Entry 8V7Z (electron microscopy, 3.40 A resolution); this record covers chain A.

# Chain A
Molecule: Cystic fibrosis transmembrane conductance regulator
From: Homo sapiens
Notes: EC 5.6.1.6
UniProtKB: P13569 (CFTR_HUMAN); residue numbers follow UniProt; this construct covers 11-1431
Sequence (1421 residues; each row starts with the number of its first residue):
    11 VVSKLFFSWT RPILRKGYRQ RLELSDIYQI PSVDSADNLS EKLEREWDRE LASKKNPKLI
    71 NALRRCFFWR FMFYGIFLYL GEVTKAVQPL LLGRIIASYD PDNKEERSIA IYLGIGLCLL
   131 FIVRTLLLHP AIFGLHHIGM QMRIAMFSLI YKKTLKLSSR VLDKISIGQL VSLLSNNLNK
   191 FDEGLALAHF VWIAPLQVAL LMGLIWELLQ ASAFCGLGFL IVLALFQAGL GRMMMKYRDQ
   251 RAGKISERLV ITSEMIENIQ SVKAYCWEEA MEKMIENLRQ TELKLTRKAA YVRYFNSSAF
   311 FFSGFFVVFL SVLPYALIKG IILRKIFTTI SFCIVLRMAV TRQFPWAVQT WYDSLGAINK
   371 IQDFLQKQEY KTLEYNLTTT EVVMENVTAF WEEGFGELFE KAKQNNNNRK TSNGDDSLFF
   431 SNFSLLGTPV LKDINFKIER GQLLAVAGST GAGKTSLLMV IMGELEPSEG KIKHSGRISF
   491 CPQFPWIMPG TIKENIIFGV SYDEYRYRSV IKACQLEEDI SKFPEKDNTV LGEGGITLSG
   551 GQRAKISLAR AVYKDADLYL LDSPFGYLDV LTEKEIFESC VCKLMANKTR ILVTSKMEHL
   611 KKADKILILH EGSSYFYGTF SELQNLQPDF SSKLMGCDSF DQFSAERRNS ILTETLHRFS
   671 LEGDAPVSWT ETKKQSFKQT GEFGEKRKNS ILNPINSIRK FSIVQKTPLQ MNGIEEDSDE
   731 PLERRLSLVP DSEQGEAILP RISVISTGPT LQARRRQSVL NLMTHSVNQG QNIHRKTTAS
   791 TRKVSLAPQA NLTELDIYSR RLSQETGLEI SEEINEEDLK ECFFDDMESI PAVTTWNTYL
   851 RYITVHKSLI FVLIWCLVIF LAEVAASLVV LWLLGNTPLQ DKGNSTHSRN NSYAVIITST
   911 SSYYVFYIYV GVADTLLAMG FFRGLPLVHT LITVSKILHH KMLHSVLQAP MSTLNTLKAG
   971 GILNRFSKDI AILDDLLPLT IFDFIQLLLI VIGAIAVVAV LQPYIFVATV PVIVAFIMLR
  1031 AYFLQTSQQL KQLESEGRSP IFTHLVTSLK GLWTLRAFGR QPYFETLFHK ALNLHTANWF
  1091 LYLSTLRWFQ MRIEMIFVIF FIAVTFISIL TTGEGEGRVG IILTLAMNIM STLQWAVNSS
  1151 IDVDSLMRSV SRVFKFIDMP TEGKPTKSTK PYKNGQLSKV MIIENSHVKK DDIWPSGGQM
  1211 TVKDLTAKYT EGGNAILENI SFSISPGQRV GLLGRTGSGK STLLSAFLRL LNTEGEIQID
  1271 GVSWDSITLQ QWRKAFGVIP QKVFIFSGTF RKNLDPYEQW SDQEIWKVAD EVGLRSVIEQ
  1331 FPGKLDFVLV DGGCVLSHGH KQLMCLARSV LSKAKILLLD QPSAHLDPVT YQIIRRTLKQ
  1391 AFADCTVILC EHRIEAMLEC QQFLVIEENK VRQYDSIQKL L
Unresolved in the structure: 384-388, 401-437, 636-846, 886-907, 1122-1128, 1172-1206
Differences from the reference sequence: conflict P492 (Ser in P13569), P495 (Ser in P13569), P534 (Ala in P13569), T539 (Ile in P13569), K555 (Arg in P13569); engineered mutation Q1371 (Glu in P13569)
Swiss-Prot annotation at these positions:
  - binding site (ATP): W401, S434, G458 to T465, Q493, Y1219, G1244 to S1251
  - modified residue: S549 (Phosphoserine), S660 (Phosphoserine), S670 (Phosphoserine), S686 (Phosphoserine), S700 (Phosphoserine), S712 (Phosphoserine), T717 (Phosphothreonine), S737 (Phosphoserine), S753 (Phosphoserine), S768 (Phosphoserine), S790 (Phosphoserine), S795 (Phosphoserine), S813 (Phosphoserine)
  - lipidation (S-palmitoyl cysteine): C524, C1395
  - glycosylation (N-linked (GlcNAc...) asparagine): N894, N900
  - cross-link: K688 (Glycyl lysine isopeptide (Lys-Gly) (interchain with G-Cter in ubiquitin))
  - natural variant: S13 (S13F: In CF), R31 (R31C; R31L: In CF; uncertain significance), S42 (S42F: In CF), D44 (D44G: In CF; uncertain significance; D44V), S50 (S50Y: In CBAVD), W57 (W57G: In CF), P67 (P67L: In CF), R74 (R74W: In CF and CBAVD; uncertain significance), R75 (R75Q: In CF), G85 (G85E: In CF), F87 (F87L: In CF), G91 (G91R: In CF), 137 further natural variant entries in UniProt
  - mutagenesis: R347 (R347D: Decreases glutathione uptake. Increases affinity for glutathione), K464 (K464A: Decreases glutathione uptake; K464M: Impaired maturation of glycan chains indicating impaired trafficking from the endoplasmic reticulum to the cell membrane), F508 (F508R: Impaired maturation of glycan chains indicating impaired trafficking from the endoplasmic reticulum to the cell membrane), N894 (N894D: Abolishes N-glycosylation, enhances endocytosis and impairs subsequent recycling to the cell surface; when associated with D-900), N900 (N900D: Abolishes N-glycosylation, enhances endocytosis and impairs subsequent recycling to the cell surface; when associated with D-894), M1137 (M1137R: Abolishes channel activity. Impairs protein maturation, suggesting the protein is retained in the endoplasmic reticulum), I1139 (I1139V: Decreases channel activity, no visible effect on protein maturation), D1154 (D1154G: Decreases channel activity, no visible effect on protein maturation), K1250 (K1250A: Decreases glutathione uptake; K1250M: No effect on maturation of glycans, suggesting that trafficking to the plasma membrane is not altered)
Ion coordination: Mg2+ site 1: T465, Q493 (together with ATP); Mg2+ site 2: S1251, Q1291 (together with ATP)
Ligand contacts:
  - ATP (adenosine-5'-triphosphate), molecule 1: D173, V440, S459, T460, G461, A462, G463, K464, T465, S466, Q493, Q1330, F1331, C1344, V1345, L1346, S1347, H1348, G1349, H1350, H1375
  - ATP, molecule 2: I546, T547, L548, S549, G550, G551, Q552, Y577, N965, Y1219, I1226, R1245, T1246, G1247, S1248, G1249, K1250, S1251, T1252, Q1291, Q1371, H1402
From the paper describing this entry:
  - mutagenesis - E1371Q: abolished catalytic activity on ATP (citing earlier work)
  - conformationally variable residues (helix shift): T910 to L926

# Overview
Bound to chain A: ATP. The Mg2+ site 1 is built by T465 and Q493. The Mg2+ site 2 is built by S1251 and Q1291.
From UniProt: 20 ATP-binding residues and 9 mutagenesis sites. The paper reports that E1371Q abolishes
catalytic activity on ATP; conformational variability at T910.
Chain A is Cystic fibrosis transmembrane conductance regulator (Homo sapiens); the structure, Phosphorylated,
ATP-bound, E1371Q human cystic fibrosis transmembrane conductance regulator (E1371Q-CFTR), was determined by
electron microscopy, deposited together with 8V81.
